1S7W - chains A and B of the 3 polymer chains in the assembly; structure by X-ray diffraction, 2.40 A resolution.

== Chain A ==
Name: H-2 class I histocompatibility antigen, D-B alpha chain
From: Mus musculus
UniProtKB: P01899 (HA11_MOUSE); residues 1-338 here correspond to UniProt positions 25-362 (UniProt number = residue number + 24)
Chain sequence (338 residues; row label = number of the first residue in the row):
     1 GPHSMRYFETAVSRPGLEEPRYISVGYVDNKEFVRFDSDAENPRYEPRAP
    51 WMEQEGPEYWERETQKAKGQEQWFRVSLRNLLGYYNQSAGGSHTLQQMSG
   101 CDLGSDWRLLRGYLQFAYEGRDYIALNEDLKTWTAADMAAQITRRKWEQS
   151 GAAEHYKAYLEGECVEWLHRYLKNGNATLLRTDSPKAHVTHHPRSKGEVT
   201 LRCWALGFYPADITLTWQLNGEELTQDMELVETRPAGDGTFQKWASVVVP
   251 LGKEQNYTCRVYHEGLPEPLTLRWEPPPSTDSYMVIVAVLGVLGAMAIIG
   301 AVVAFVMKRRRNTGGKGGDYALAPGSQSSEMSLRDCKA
Not modelled in the structure: 277-338
Disulfide bonds: Cys-101/Cys-164, Cys-203/Cys-259

== Chain B ==
Name: Beta-2-microglobulin
From: Mus musculus
UniProtKB: P01887 (B2MG_MOUSE); residues 1-99 here correspond to UniProt positions 21-119 (UniProt number = residue number + 20)
Chain sequence (99 residues; each row starts with the number of its first residue):
     1 IQKTPQIQVYSRHPPENGKPNILNCYVTQFHPPHIEIQMLKNGKKIPKVE
    51 MSDMSFSKDWSFYILAHTEFTPTETDTYACRVKHDSMAEPKTVYWDRDM
Not modelled in the structure: 99
Disulfide bonds: Cys-25/Cys-80

== How chain A and chain B interact ==
Contacting residue pairs - 43 pairs, chain A then chain B:
  Phe-8(A) with Phe-56(B)
  Glu-9(A) with Phe-56(B)
  Thr-10(A) with Phe-56(B)
  Ile-23(A) with Met-54(B), hydrophobic
  Arg-35(A) with Asp-53(B); Met-54(B), hydrogen bond (side chain-backbone)
  Arg-48(A) with Asp-53(B), salt bridge
  Thr-94(A) with His-31(B); Pro-33(B)
  Gln-96(A) with Phe-56(B); Trp-60(B), hydrogen bond (side chain-backbone); Phe-62(B)
  Gln-97(A) with Phe-56(B); Trp-60(B)
  Met-98(A) with Phe-56(B), hydrophobic; Lys-58(B); Trp-60(B), hydrophobic
  Gln-115(A) with Trp-60(B)
  Phe-116(A) with Trp-60(B)
  Ala-117(A) with Trp-60(B)
  Glu-119(A) with Ile-1(B); His-31(B), hydrogen bond (backbone-side chain)
  Gly-120(A) with Lys-3(B), hydrogen bond (backbone-side chain); His-31(B); Trp-60(B)
  Arg-121(A) with Ile-1(B)
  Asp-122(A) with Trp-60(B), hydrogen bond
  His-192(A) with Asp-98(B), salt bridge
  Trp-204(A) with Asp-98(B)
  Val-231(A) with Gln-8(B)
  Glu-232(A) with Gln-8(B), hydrogen bond (backbone-side chain)
  Thr-233(A) with Tyr-26(B)
  Arg-234(A) with Gln-8(B), hydrogen bond; Tyr-10(B)
  Pro-235(A) with Tyr-10(B), hydrogen bond (backbone-side chain); Asn-24(B); Tyr-26(B)
  Ala-236(A) with Arg-12(B), hydrogen bond (backbone-side chain); Asn-24(B), hydrogen bond (backbone-side chain)
  Gly-237(A) with Arg-12(B), hydrogen bond (backbone-side chain)
  Gln-242(A) with Tyr-10(B); Ser-11(B), hydrogen bond (side chain-backbone); Arg-12(B), hydrogen bond (side chain-backbone)
Other interface residues (no listed pair), chain A (34 interface residues in all): Val-12, Arg-21, Tyr-27, Glu-32, Arg-202, Leu-206, Asp-238
Other interface residues (no listed pair), chain B (22 interface residues in all): Pro-14, Ser-55, Ser-57, Tyr-63, Leu-65

== Summary ==
Chain A and chain B form an interface of 34 and 22 residues respectively, with 13 hydrogen bonds and 2 salt
bridges. Polar contacts include Arg-48(A)/Asp-53(B), His-192(A)/Asp-98(B) and Arg-35(A)/Met-54(B).
Chain A is H-2 class I histocompatibility antigen, D-B alpha chain and chain B is Beta-2-microglobulin, both
from Mus musculus; the structure, Crystal structures of the murine class I major histocompatibility complex
H-2Db in complex with LCMV-derived gp33 ..., was determined by X-ray diffraction, deposited together with
1S7Q, 1S7R, 1S7S, 1S7T, 1S7U, 1S7V and 1S7X.
